PDB entry 9D82 | electron microscopy, 3.30 A resolution | chains C and Q of the 18 polymer chains in the assembly

[Chain C]
Protein: B2 Capsid
Organism: Shigella phage B2
Chain sequence (389 residues; numbered 1 to 389; the number before each row is that of its first residue):
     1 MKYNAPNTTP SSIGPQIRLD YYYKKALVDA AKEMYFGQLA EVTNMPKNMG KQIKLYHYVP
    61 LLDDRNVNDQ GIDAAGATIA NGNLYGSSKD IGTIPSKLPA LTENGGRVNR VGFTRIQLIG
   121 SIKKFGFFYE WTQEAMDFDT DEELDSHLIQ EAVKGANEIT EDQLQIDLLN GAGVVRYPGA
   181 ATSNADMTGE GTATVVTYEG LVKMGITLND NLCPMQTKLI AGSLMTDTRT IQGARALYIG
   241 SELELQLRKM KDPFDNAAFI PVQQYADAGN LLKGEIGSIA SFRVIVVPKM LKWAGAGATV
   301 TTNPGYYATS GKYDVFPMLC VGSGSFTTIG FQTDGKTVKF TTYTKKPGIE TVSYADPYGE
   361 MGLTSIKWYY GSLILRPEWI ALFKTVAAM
Not modelled in the structure: 1, 389

[Chain Q]
Protein: B2 Dec Gp45
Organism: Shigella phage B2
Chain sequence (99 residues; each row starts with the number of its first residue):
     1 MAYSDVDAIL ADGKQAVAVK HGGGLVVVGE LGAQVLAAKD VSELPDGVGG TAPGAATTTT
    61 AGVVKQSTTQ AASVATDVAG VVTDLNALIT KLKAAGIMA
Not modelled in the structure: 1-2, 49-99

[How chain C and chain Q interact]
Residue-residue contacts (16; chain C residue first):
  I72(C) with G23(Q)
  A74(C) with S4(Q); D5(Q)
  A75(C) with Y3(Q); S4(Q); L25(Q)
  A77(C) with G24(Q)
  A100(C) with D5(Q)
  T102(C) with D5(Q); V6(Q); D7(Q)
  N104(C) with V6(Q); D7(Q)
  R107(C) with K20(Q); L25(Q)
  R110(C) with G22(Q), hydrogen bond (side chain-backbone)
Also at the interface, not in a pair above, chain C (10 interface residues in all): D73
Also at the interface, not in a pair above, chain Q (12 interface residues in all): I9, A18

[In short]
10 residues of chain C and 12 residues of chain Q are in contact, with 1 hydrogen bond. The hydrogen-bonded
pair is R110(C)-G22(Q).
Chain C is B2 Capsid and chain Q is B2 Dec Gp45, both from Shigella phage B2; the structure, Shigella flexneri
bacteriophage B2 Icosahedral Reconstruction, was determined by electron microscopy together with 9D7Z, 9D80,
9D81, 9D83 and 9D84 from the same study.
